PDB entry 5D50 | X-ray diffraction, 2.49 A resolution | chains G and H of the 8 polymer chains in the assembly

[Chain G (and H)]
Molecule: Anti-repressor protein
Source organism: Salmonella phage SPC32H
Notes: chain H of this document is another copy of the same molecule, construct and numbering; everything in this record applies to it too
Reference sequence: T1SA45 (T1SA45_9CAUD); residue numbers follow UniProt; this construct covers 1-86
Chain sequence (86 residues; row label = number of the first residue in the row):
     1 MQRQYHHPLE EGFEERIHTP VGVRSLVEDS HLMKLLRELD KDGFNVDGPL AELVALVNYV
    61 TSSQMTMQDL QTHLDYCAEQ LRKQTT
Unresolved in the structure: 1-9 (chain H: 1-18)
From the paper describing this entry:
  - self-association interface (contacts with another copy of this molecule); pairs are residue here / residue on that copy: Asn58-His18 (hydrogen bond), Tyr76-Asp69 (hydrogen bond)

[Chain G / chain H interface]
Residue-residue contacts (21; chain G residue first):
  Tyr59(G) with Gln84(H)
  Ser62(G) with Gln84(H), hydrogen bond
  Thr66(G) with Gln84(H), hydrogen bond
  Asp69(G) with Tyr76(H), hydrogen bond
  Leu70(G) with Cys77(H), hydrophobic; Leu81(H), hydrophobic
  His73(G) with His73(H); Tyr76(H); Cys77(H)
  Tyr76(G) with Asp69(H), hydrogen bond; His73(H)
  Cys77(G) with Leu70(H), hydrophobic; His73(H); Leu74(H), hydrophobic
  Gln80(G) with Thr66(H); Asp69(H)
  Leu81(G) with Leu70(H), hydrophobic
  Gln84(G) with Tyr59(H); Ser62(H), hydrogen bond; Ser63(H); Thr66(H), hydrogen bond
Interface residues without a listed pair, chain G (12 interface residues in all): Ser63
Interface residues without a listed pair, chain H (13 interface residues in all): Gln80

[In short]
12 residues of chain G and 13 residues of chain H are in contact, with 6 hydrogen bonds. Polar pairs include
Ser62(G)-Gln84(H), Thr66(G)-Gln84(H) and Asp69(G)-Tyr76(H). The paper reports a self-association interface
involving Asn58(G) and Tyr76(G).
Chain G and chain H are both Anti-repressor protein (Salmonella phage SPC32H); the structure, Crystal
structure of Rep-Ant complex from Salmonella-temperate phage, was determined by X-ray diffraction (same
publication as 5D4Z).
